PDB entry 7BOM | X-ray diffraction, 1.93 A resolution | chain X

[Chain X]
Molecule: Ferritin light chain
From: Equus caballus
Reference sequence: P02791 (FRIL_HORSE); residues 1-174 here correspond to UniProt positions 2-175 (UniProt number = residue number + 1)
Amino-acid sequence (174 residues; each row starts with the number of its first residue):
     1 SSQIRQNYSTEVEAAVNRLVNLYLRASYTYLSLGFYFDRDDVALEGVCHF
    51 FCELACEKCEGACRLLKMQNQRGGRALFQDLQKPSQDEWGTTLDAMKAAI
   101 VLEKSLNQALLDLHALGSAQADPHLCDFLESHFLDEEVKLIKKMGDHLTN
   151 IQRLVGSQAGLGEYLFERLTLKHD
Unresolved in the structure: 1, 173-174
Differences from the reference sequence: engineered mutation C52 (Arg53 in P02791), C56 (Glu57 in P02791), C59 (Arg60 in P02791), C63 (Glu64 in P02791)
Curated features (UniProtKB/Swiss-Prot):
  - region: E53 to A55, E57, K58, E60 (Catalytic site for iron oxidation)
  - binding site (Fe cation): E53, E57, E60
  - modified residue: S1 (N-acetylserine)
Metal / ion sites: gold ion site 1: C48, H49; gold ion site 2: C48, C52; gold ion site 3 near C52 (its only coordinating residue here); Cd2+ site 1: E57, E60; gold ion site 4: C59, C63; gold ion site 5 near C59 (its only coordinating residue here); gold ion site 6 near C63 (its only coordinating residue here); Cd2+ site 2 near D80 (its only coordinating residue here); gold ion site 7: M96, H147; Na+ near Q108 (its only coordinating residue here); gold ion site 8: H114, C126; gold ion site 9 near C126 (its only coordinating residue here); 2 more Cd2+ sites not listed; 1 more gold ion sites not listed

[Summary]
C48 and H49 form the gold ion site 1. The gold ion site 2 is built by C48 and C52. From UniProt: 3 Fe
cation-binding residues.
Chain X is Ferritin light chain (Equus caballus); the structure, Crystal structure of recombinant horse spleen
apo-R52C/E56C/R59C/E63C-Fr immobilized with gold ions, was determined by X-ray diffraction together with 7BON
from the same study.
